1G76 - chain A; structure by X-ray diffraction, 2.20 A resolution.

[Chain A]
Molecule: Pyridoxine 5`-phosphate oxidase
Source organism: Escherichia coli
Notes: EC 1.4.3.5
UniProt: P28225 (PDXH_ECOLI); residue numbers follow UniProt; this construct covers 1-218
Amino-acid sequence (218 residues; each row starts with the number of its first residue):
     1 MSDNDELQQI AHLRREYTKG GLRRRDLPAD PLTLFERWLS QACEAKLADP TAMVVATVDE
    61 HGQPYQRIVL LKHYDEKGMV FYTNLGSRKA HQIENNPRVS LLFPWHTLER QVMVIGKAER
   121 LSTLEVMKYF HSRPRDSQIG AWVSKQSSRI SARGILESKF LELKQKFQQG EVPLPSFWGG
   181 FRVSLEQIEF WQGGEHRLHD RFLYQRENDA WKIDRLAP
Not modelled in the structure: 1-19
Ligand contacts:
  - FMN (flavin mononucleotide): D49, A52, R67, I68, V69, L70, Y82, T83, N84, S87, R88, K89, H106, Q111, Q146, S147, W191, R201, P218
  - pyridoxal phosphate (PLP): L70, K72, Y129, R133, S137, Q146, W178, R197, H199, P218

[In short]
Chain A binds flavin mononucleotide and pyridoxal phosphate.
Chain A is Pyridoxine 5`-phosphate oxidase (Escherichia coli); the structure, X-ray structure of escherichia
coli pyridoxine 5'-phosphate oxidase complexed with pyridoxal 5'-phosphate at 2.0 A resolution, was determined
by X-ray diffraction, deposited together with 1G78 and 1G79.
